2CAM - chains A and B; structure by X-ray diffraction, 2.20 A resolution.

# Chain A (and B)
Name: Avidin
From: Gallus gallus
Notes: chain B of this document is another copy of the same molecule, construct and numbering; everything in this record applies to it too
UniProtKB: P02701 (AVID_CHICK); residues 2-128 here correspond to UniProt positions 26-152 (UniProt number = residue number + 24)
Chain sequence (127 residues; row label = number of the first residue in the row):
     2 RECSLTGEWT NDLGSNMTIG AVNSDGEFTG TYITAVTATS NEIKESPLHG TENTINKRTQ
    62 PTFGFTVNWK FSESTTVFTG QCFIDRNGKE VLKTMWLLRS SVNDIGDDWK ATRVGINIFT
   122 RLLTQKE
Unresolved in the structure: 126-128
Sequence notes: engineered mutation Glu3 (Lys27 in P02701), Glu9 (Lys33 in P02701), Asp26 (Arg50 in P02701), Leu124 (Arg148 in P02701)
Disulfides: Cys4-Cys83
Curated features (UniProtKB/Swiss-Prot):
  - binding site (biotin): Tyr33
  - glycosylation: Asn17 (N-linked (GlcNAc...) asparagine)

# How chain A and chain B interact
Pairs across the interface - 4 pairs, chain A then chain B:
  Met96(A) - Val115(B)
  Met96(A) - Gly116(B)
  Val115(A) - Met96(B)
  Ile117(A) - Ile117(B)  hydrophobic
Also at the interface, not in a pair above, chain A (4 interface residues in all): Gly116

# Overview
The chain A/chain B interface involves 4 residues from each chain. UniProt lists biotin-binding residue
Tyr33(A) on chain A.
Both chains are Avidin (Gallus gallus). Entry 2CAM (Avidin mutant (k3e,k9e,r26d,r124l)) was determined by
X-ray diffraction (same publication as 1RAV).
